8VWJ - chains Q and R of the 36 polymer chains in the assembly; structure by electron microscopy, 4.78 A resolution (low resolution: residue-level contacts below are approximate; hydrogen-bond / salt-bridge calls are withheld).

[Chain Q]
Name: Occlusion-derived virus envelope protein E27
Source organism: Autographa californica multiple nucleopolyhedrovirus
Reference sequence: P41702 (E27_NPVAC); residue numbers follow UniProt; this construct covers 1-290
Amino-acid sequence (290 residues; numbered 1 to 290; the number before each row is that of its first residue):
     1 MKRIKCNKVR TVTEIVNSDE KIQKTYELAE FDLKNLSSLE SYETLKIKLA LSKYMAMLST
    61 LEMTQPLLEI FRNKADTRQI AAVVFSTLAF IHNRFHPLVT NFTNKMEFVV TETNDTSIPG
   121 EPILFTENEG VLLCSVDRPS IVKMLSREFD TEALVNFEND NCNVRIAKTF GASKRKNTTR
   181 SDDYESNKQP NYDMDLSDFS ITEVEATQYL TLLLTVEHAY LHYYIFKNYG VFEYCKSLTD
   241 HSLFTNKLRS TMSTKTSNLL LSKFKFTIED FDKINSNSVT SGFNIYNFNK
Not modelled in the structure: 1-40, 153-196, 271-290

[Chain R]
Name: Protein C42
Source organism: Autographa californica multiple nucleopolyhedrovirus
Reference sequence: P25695 (C42_NPVAC); residue numbers follow UniProt; this construct covers 1-361
Amino-acid sequence (361 residues; each row starts with the number of its first residue):
     1 MSAIALYLEI NKLRLKIDEP MQLAIWPQLF PLLCDEHQSV QLNTDVLINF MMHVARKSQN
    61 TILNNNAAIA SQYAAGNADV VAAPASAQPT PRPVINLFAR ANAAAPAQPS EELINMRRYR
   121 NAARKLIHHY SLNSTSSTEY KISDVVMTMI FLLRSEKYHS LFKLLETTFD DYTCRPQMTQ
   181 VQTDTLLDAV RSLLEMPSTT IDLTTVDIMR SSFARCFNSP IMRYAKIVLL QNVALQRDKR
   241 TTLEELLIER GEKIQMLQPQ QYINSGTEIP FCDDAEFLNR LLKHIDPYPL SRMYYNAANT
   301 MFYTTMENYA VSNCKFNIED YNNIFKVMEN IRKHSNKNSN DQDELNIYLG VQSSNAKRKK
   361 Y
Not modelled in the structure: 1-110, 331-361
Curated features (UniProtKB/Swiss-Prot):
  - region: L32 to E36 (LXCXE motif)
  - motif: K357 to K360 (Nuclear localization signal)

[Chain Q / chain R interface]
Contacting residue pairs - 78 pairs, chain Q then chain R:
  I47(Q) with Y294(R)
  K48(Q) with I285(R); D286(R); P287(R); L290(R)
  A56(Q) with C272(R)
  M57(Q) with C272(R)
  R78(Q) with I263(R)
  A81(Q) with I263(R)
  A82(Q) with I263(R)
  N93(Q) with I269(R)
  V99(Q) with I269(R)
  T100(Q) with I269(R)
  N101(Q) with T267(R); E268(R); I269(R)
  F102(Q) with T267(R); E268(R)
  T103(Q) with T267(R)
  N104(Q) with Y262(R); G266(R); T267(R)
  K105(Q) with Q261(R); Y262(R); N264(R)
  M106(Q) with Y262(R)
  E107(Q) with P259(R); Q260(R); Q261(R); Y262(R)
  F108(Q) with P259(R); Q260(R)
  V109(Q) with Q258(R); P259(R)
  N114(Q) with R250(R)
  D115(Q) with R250(R)
  S117(Q) with R250(R)
  P119(Q) with L243(R); N308(R); Y309(R)
  G120(Q) with T305(R)
  M144(Q) with Y303(R); T304(R)
  R147(Q) with Y303(R)
  F149(Q) with R292(R); N296(R)
  D150(Q) with R292(R); N296(R)
  T151(Q) with R292(R)
  E152(Q) with P289(R); R292(R)
  F199(Q) with R280(R); L281(R); H284(R)
  E203(Q) with Y288(R)
  T207(Q) with M293(R)
  L210(Q) with Y294(R); A297(R)
  T211(Q) with A297(R); M301(R)
  L214(Q) with M301(R)
  T215(Q) with M301(R)
  T239(Q) with E244(R)
  H241(Q) with I324(R)
  S242(Q) with N323(R)
  T245(Q) with N323(R); K326(R)
  M252(Q) with N330(R)
  L261(Q) with V327(R)
  S262(Q) with M328(R)
  F264(Q) with Y294(R); F325(R); M328(R)
  K265(Q) with F325(R); M328(R)
  F266(Q) with F325(R)
  I268(Q) with I318(R); N322(R)
Other interface residues (no listed pair), chain Q (57 interface residues in all): T44, S52, K53, M55, F85, T116, I118, H218, T267
Other interface residues (no listed pair), chain R (57 interface residues in all): L246, L247, E249, I254, D273, L278, L282, Y295, T300, F302, S312, Y321, E329

[Overview]
The chain Q/chain R interface involves 57 residues from each chain.
Chain Q is Occlusion-derived virus envelope protein E27 and chain R is Protein C42, both from Autographa
californica multiple nucleopolyhedrovirus; the structure, The base complex of the AcMNPV baculovirus
nucleocapsid (Class 2, localised reconstruction), was determined by electron microscopy, deposited together
with 8VWH.
